PDB entry 6MTM | X-ray diffraction, 3.00 A resolution | chains D and E of the 5 polymer chains in the assembly

== Chain D ==
Protein: EM2 TCR alpha chain
Organism: Homo sapiens
Chain sequence (193 residues; row label = number of the first residue in the row):
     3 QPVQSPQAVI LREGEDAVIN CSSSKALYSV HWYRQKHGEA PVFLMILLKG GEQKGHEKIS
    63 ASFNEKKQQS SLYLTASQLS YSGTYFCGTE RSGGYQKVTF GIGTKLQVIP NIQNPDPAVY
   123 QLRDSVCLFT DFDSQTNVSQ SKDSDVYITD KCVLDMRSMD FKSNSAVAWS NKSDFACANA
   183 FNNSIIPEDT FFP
Cystine bridges: Cys23-Cys89

== Chain E ==
Protein: EM2 TCR beta chain
Organism: Homo sapiens
Chain sequence (237 residues; numbered 3 to 239; the number before each row is that of its first residue):
     3 GITQSPKYLF RKEGQNVTLS CEQNLNHDAM YWYRQDPGQG LRLIYYSQIV NDFQKGDIAE
    63 GYSVSREKKE SFPLTVTSAQ PTAFYLCASS MSAMGTEAFF GQGTRLTVVE DLKNVFPPEV
   123 AVFEPSEAEI SHTQKATLVC LATGFYPDHV ELSWWVNGKE VHSGVCTDPQ PLKEQPALND
   183 SRYALSSRLR VSATFWQDPR NHFRCQVQFY GLSENDEWTQ DRAKPVTQIV SAEAWGR
Cystine bridges: Cys23-Cys89

== Chain D / chain E interface ==
Residue-residue contacts (106; chain D residue first):
  Tyr30(D) - Met96(E)  hydrophobic
  Tyr30(D) - Gly97(E)
  His33(D) - Thr98(E)
  His33(D) - Glu99(E)
  His33(D) - Ala100(E)
  Tyr35(D) - Glu99(E)
  Tyr35(D) - Ala100(E)  hydrogen bond (side chain-backbone)
  Tyr35(D) - Phe102(E)  hydrophobic
  Gln37(D) - Gln37(E)  hydrogen bond
  Gln37(D) - Phe86(E)
  Gln37(D) - Leu88(E)
  His39(D) - Gln37(E)
  Gly40(D) - Phe86(E)
  Glu41(D) - Phe86(E)
  Glu41(D) - Gln104(E)
  Ala42(D) - Gly103(E)
  Ala42(D) - Gln104(E)
  Pro43(D) - Leu88(E)
  Pro43(D) - Phe102(E)
  Phe45(D) - Glu99(E)
  Ile48(D) - Gly97(E)
  Leu50(D) - Gly97(E)
  Phe88(D) - Gln37(E)
  Phe88(D) - Leu43(E)
  Glu92(D) - Ala95(E)
  Glu92(D) - Met96(E)
  Glu92(D) - Gly97(E)  hydrogen bond (side chain-backbone)
  Glu92(D) - Thr98(E)
  Arg93(D) - Met96(E)
  Ser94(D) - Met96(E)
  Gln98(D) - Tyr48(E)
  Gln98(D) - Gln50(E)
  Gln98(D) - Ala95(E)
  Gln98(D) - Met96(E)
  Lys99(D) - Tyr33(E)
  Lys99(D) - Leu45(E)
  Lys99(D) - Tyr48(E)
  Val100(D) - Tyr33(E)  hydrophobic
  Val100(D) - Tyr35(E)  hydrogen bond (backbone-side chain)
  Phe102(D) - Tyr35(E)
  Phe102(D) - Leu43(E)
  Phe102(D) - Phe102(E)  hydrophobic
  Gly103(D) - Leu43(E)
  Ile104(D) - Gly40(E)
  Ile104(D) - Gln41(E)
  Asp118(D) - His134(E)  salt bridge
  Tyr122(D) - Ser128(E)
  Tyr122(D) - Ala130(E)
  Tyr122(D) - Glu131(E)
  Tyr122(D) - His134(E)
  Gln123(D) - Ser128(E)
  Leu124(D) - Phe125(E)  hydrophobic
  Leu124(D) - Glu126(E)
  Leu124(D) - Pro127(E)  hydrophobic
  Leu124(D) - Ser128(E)
  Leu124(D) - Thr139(E)
  Leu124(D) - Val141(E)  hydrophobic
  Arg125(D) - Phe125(E)
  Arg125(D) - Glu126(E)  hydrogen bond (backbone-backbone)
  Asp126(D) - Val124(E)
  Asp126(D) - Phe125(E)
  Ser127(D) - Phe125(E)
  Val128(D) - Phe125(E)  hydrophobic
  Val128(D) - Leu143(E)  hydrophobic
  Leu130(D) - Thr139(E)
  Leu130(D) - Val141(E)  hydrophobic
  Thr132(D) - Arg192(E)
  Asp133(D) - Arg192(E)  salt bridge
  Tyr149(D) - Lys175(E)
  Tyr149(D) - Glu176(E)  hydrogen bond (side chain-backbone)
  Ile150(D) - Leu174(E)
  Thr151(D) - Asp170(E)
  Thr151(D) - Leu174(E)
  Thr151(D) - Ser188(E)
  Cys154(D) - Cys168(E)  hydrogen bond
  Cys154(D) - Thr169(E)  hydrogen bond (side chain-backbone)
  Cys154(D) - Pro171(E)
  Cys154(D) - Arg190(E)
  Val155(D) - Cys168(E)  hydrogen bond (backbone-side chain)
  Leu156(D) - Gly166(E)
  Leu156(D) - Cys168(E)
  Leu156(D) - Arg190(E)
  Leu156(D) - Arg192(E)
  Asp157(D) - Ser165(E)
  Asp157(D) - Gly166(E)  hydrogen bond (backbone-backbone)
  Met158(D) - Ser165(E)
  Met158(D) - Arg192(E)
  Met158(D) - Val193(E)
  Met158(D) - Ser194(E)
  Arg159(D) - His164(E)  hydrogen bond (side chain-backbone)
  Arg159(D) - Ser165(E)  hydrogen bond (backbone-side chain)
  Ser160(D) - Ser165(E)  hydrogen bond (backbone-side chain)
  Met161(D) - Ser194(E)
  Phe163(D) - Lys137(E)
  Phe163(D) - Arg192(E)
  Ser165(D) - Arg192(E)  hydrogen bond
  Ser167(D) - Arg190(E)
  Val169(D) - Val141(E)  hydrophobic
  Val169(D) - Ser188(E)
  Val169(D) - Arg190(E)
  Trp171(D) - Leu143(E)  hydrophobic
  Trp171(D) - Thr145(E)
  Trp171(D) - Leu174(E)  hydrophobic
  Trp171(D) - Ala186(E)  hydrophobic
  Phe193(D) - His134(E)
  Pro195(D) - Ala130(E)  hydrophobic
Also at the interface, not in a pair above, chain D (53 interface residues in all): Ser31, Asp152
Also at the interface, not in a pair above, chain E (53 interface residues in all): Gly42, Val167, Gln177, Arg239

== Summary ==
The chain D/chain E interface involves 53 residues from each chain; the contacts include 14 hydrogen bonds and
2 salt bridges. Among the polar pairs are Asp118(D)-His134(E), Asp133(D)-Arg192(E) and Tyr35(D)-Ala100(E).
Here chain D is EM2 TCR alpha chain and chain E is EM2 TCR beta chain, both from Homo sapiens. Entry 6MTM
(Crystal Structure of EM2 TCR in complex with HLA-B*37:01-NP338) was determined by X-ray diffraction,
deposited together with 6MT3, 6MT4, 6MT5, 6MT6 and 6MTL.
